PDB entry 9NSS | X-ray diffraction, 2.68 A resolution | chains A and B

Chain A (and B):
Name: Pictet-Spenglerase
Organism: Kitasatospora setae
Notes: chain B of this document is another copy of the same molecule, construct and numbering; everything in this record applies to it too
UniProtKB: E4NIM4 (E4NIM4_KITSK); residue numbers follow UniProt; this construct covers 1-317
Amino-acid sequence (317 residues; each row starts with the number of its first residue):
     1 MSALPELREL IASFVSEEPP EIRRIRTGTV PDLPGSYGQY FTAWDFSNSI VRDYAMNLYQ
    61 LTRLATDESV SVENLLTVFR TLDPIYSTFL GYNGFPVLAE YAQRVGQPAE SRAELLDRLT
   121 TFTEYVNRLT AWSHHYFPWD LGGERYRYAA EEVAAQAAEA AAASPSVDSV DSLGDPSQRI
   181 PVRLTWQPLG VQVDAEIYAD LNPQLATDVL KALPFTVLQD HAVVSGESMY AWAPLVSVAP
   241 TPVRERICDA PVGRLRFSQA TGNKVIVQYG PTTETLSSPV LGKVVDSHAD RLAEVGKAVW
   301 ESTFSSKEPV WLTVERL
Not modelled in the structure: 1, 143-144, 156-169 (chain B: 1, 37, 161-168)
Small-molecule neighbours: tryptophan (TRP): Arg52, Met56, His134, Ala222, Val223, Val224, Ser225, Tyr230, Trp232, Thr261, Lys264, Glu274
What the authors report for this chain:
  - binding site for tryptophan: Phe46, His134, Tyr230, Trp232, Lys264
  - conformationally variable residues: Phe89
  - mutagenesis - F89A: decreased catalytic activity
  - mutagenesis - Y230F: unchanged catalytic activity
  - mutagenesis - E274Q: abolished catalytic activity on 7
  - catalytic residues: Glu274 (proposed by the authors, not directly observed)
  - mutagenesis - K264A: decreased catalytic activity on o-KG
  - mutagenesis - N93A, N93D, K264A: unchanged catalytic activity on 7
  - mutagenesis - N93A, N93D: unchanged catalytic activity on o-KG
  - mutagenesis - R256A: abolished catalytic activity on  -KG
  - mutagenesis - R256A: abolished catalytic activity on succinic semialdehyde (7)

How chain A and chain B interact:
Pairs across the interface (140; chain A residue first):
  Gly28(A) with Tyr148(B)
  Pro31(A) with Gln156(B)
  Asp32(A) with Gln156(B), hydrogen bond; Thr273(B), hydrogen bond (backbone-side chain); Thr275(B)
  Leu33(A) with Tyr148(B); Glu152(B); Val153(B), hydrophobic; Gln156(B); Thr273(B)
  Pro34(A) with Tyr148(B), hydrogen bond (backbone-side chain); Val224(B), hydrophobic
  Gly35(A) with Val223(B); Val224(B), hydrogen bond (backbone-backbone)
  Ser36(A) with Ala222(B), hydrogen bond (side chain-backbone); Val223(B), hydrogen bond (backbone-backbone); Val224(B); Gly226(B), hydrogen bond (side chain-backbone); Trp300(B)
  Tyr37(A) with His221(B); Glu227(B); Tyr269(B), hydrogen bond; Trp300(B), hydrophobic
  Gly38(A) with Arg147(B), hydrogen bond (backbone-side chain); Tyr148(B), hydrogen bond (backbone-backbone)
  Gln39(A) with Trp139(B); Tyr146(B); Arg147(B); Tyr148(B); Phe304(B)
  Tyr40(A) with Tyr146(B), hydrogen bond (backbone-backbone); Arg147(B); Tyr148(B)
  Phe41(A) with Trp139(B); Leu141(B), hydrophobic; Gly142(B)
  Thr42(A) with Trp139(B); Val223(B), hydrogen bond (side chain-backbone)
  Trp44(A) with Tyr146(B), hydrophobic
  Asp45(A) with Asp45(B); Arg52(B), salt bridge; Phe137(B)
  Phe46(A) with Arg52(B); Trp139(B), hydrophobic; Val223(B), hydrophobic; Val224(B), hydrophobic
  Ser49(A) with Ser49(B); Arg52(B); Asp53(B)
  Ile50(A) with Arg52(B); Asp53(B)
  Arg52(A) with Phe46(B); Ser49(B); Ile50(B)
  Asp53(A) with Ile50(B); Asp53(B); Tyr86(B), hydrogen bond (backbone-side chain)
  Met56(A) with Ile85(B), hydrophobic; Tyr86(B)
  Asn57(A) with Asn57(B), hydrogen bond; Leu82(B); Tyr86(B), hydrogen bond
  Gln60(A) with Thr81(B); Leu82(B)
  Arg63(A) with Thr81(B)
  Leu64(A) with Val78(B), hydrophobic; Thr81(B)
  Asp67(A) with Thr77(B)
  Ser69(A) with Asn74(B)
  Val70(A) with Asn74(B)
  Ser71(A) with Asn74(B)
  Asn74(A) with Ser69(B); Val70(B); Ser71(B); Asn74(B)
  Thr77(A) with Leu64(B); Asp67(B); Val70(B)
  Val78(A) with Leu64(B), hydrophobic; Val78(B), hydrophobic
  Thr81(A) with Gln60(B); Arg63(B); Leu64(B)
  Leu82(A) with Asn57(B); Gln60(B); Leu82(B), hydrophobic
  Ile85(A) with Gln60(B); Ala260(B), hydrophobic
  Tyr86(A) with Asp53(B), hydrogen bond (side chain-backbone); Asn57(B), hydrogen bond
  Thr88(A) with Leu276(B)
  Phe89(A) with Leu276(B)
  Tyr92(A) with Val224(B), hydrogen bond (side chain-backbone); Ser225(B); Thr273(B), hydrogen bond; Glu274(B); Leu276(B), hydrophobic
  Pro138(A) with Tyr146(B)
  Trp139(A) with Phe41(B); Thr42(B); Asp45(B); Phe46(B), hydrophobic
  Leu141(A) with Leu141(B); Tyr146(B), hydrophobic
  Gly142(A) with Gln39(B); Phe41(B)
  Arg145(A) with Leu141(B)
  Tyr146(A) with Gln39(B); Tyr40(B), hydrogen bond (backbone-backbone); Phe41(B); Trp44(B), hydrophobic; Pro138(B)
  Arg147(A) with Gly38(B), hydrogen bond (side chain-backbone); Gln39(B); Tyr40(B)
  Tyr148(A) with Gly28(B); Leu33(B); Pro34(B), hydrogen bond (side chain-backbone); Gly38(B), hydrogen bond (backbone-backbone); Gln39(B); Tyr40(B)
  Glu152(A) with Leu33(B)
  Val153(A) with Gly38(B)
  Ala222(A) with Ser36(B), hydrogen bond (backbone-side chain)
  Val223(A) with Gly35(B); Ser36(B), hydrogen bond (backbone-backbone); Thr42(B), hydrogen bond (backbone-side chain); Phe46(B), hydrophobic
  Val224(A) with Gly35(B), hydrogen bond (backbone-backbone); Ser36(B), hydrogen bond (backbone-backbone); Phe46(B), hydrophobic; Tyr92(B); Asn93(B)
  Ser225(A) with Ser36(B), hydrogen bond (backbone-side chain)
  Gly226(A) with Ser36(B), hydrogen bond (backbone-side chain)
  Thr261(A) with Ile85(B)
  Thr273(A) with Tyr92(B), hydrogen bond
  Glu274(A) with Tyr92(B)
  Leu276(A) with Tyr92(B), hydrophobic
  Trp300(A) with Ser36(B)
Also at the interface, not in a pair above, chain A (66 interface residues in all): Val30, Ala43, Asn93, Phe137, Ala260, Thr275, Phe304
Also at the interface, not in a pair above, chain B (72 interface residues in all): Val30, Asp32, Ala43, Tyr54, Met56, Leu61, Thr88, Phe89, Arg145, Thr261, Gly296, Lys297

In short:
Chain A and chain B form an interface of 66 and 72 residues respectively; the contacts include 31 hydrogen
bonds and 1 salt bridge. Polar pairs include Asp45(A)-Arg52(B), Asp32(A)-Gln156(B) and Asp32(A)-Thr273(B).
Bound to chain A: tryptophan. The paper reports the catalytic residue Glu274(A); F89A of chain A reduces
catalytic activity; 7 substitutions were tested in all.
Chain A and chain B are both Pictet-Spenglerase (Kitasatospora setae); the structure, Bacterial
Pictet-Spenglerase KslB in complex with L-Trp alternative binding mode, was determined by X-ray diffraction
(same publication as 9NS6, 9NSC, 9NST and 9NSU).
